PDB entry 4BQT | X-ray diffraction, 2.88 A resolution | chains D and E of the 5 polymer chains in the assembly

# Chain D (and E)
Molecule: Soluble acetylcholine receptor
Organism: Aplysia californica
Notes: chain E of this document is another copy of the same molecule, construct and numbering; everything in this record applies to it too
Reference sequence: Q8WSF8 (Q8WSF8_APLCA); residues 1-217 here correspond to UniProt positions 20-236 (UniProt number = residue number + 19)
Amino-acid sequence (217 residues; each row starts with the number of its first residue):
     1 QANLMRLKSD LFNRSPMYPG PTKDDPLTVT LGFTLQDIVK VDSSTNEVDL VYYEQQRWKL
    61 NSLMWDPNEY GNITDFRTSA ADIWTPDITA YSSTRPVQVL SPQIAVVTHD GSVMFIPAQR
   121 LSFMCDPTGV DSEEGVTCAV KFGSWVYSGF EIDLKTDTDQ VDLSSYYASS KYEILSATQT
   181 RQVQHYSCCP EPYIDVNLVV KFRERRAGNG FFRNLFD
Not modelled in the structure: 207-217
Construct notes: conflict Val41 (Ala60 in Q8WSF8), Val136 (Ala155 in Q8WSF8)
Disulfides: Cys125-Cys138, Cys188-Cys189
Small-molecule neighbours:
  - cytisine (C5E; (1R,5S)-1,2,3,4,5,6-hexahydro-8H-1,5-methanopyrido[1,2-a][1,5]diazocin-8-one), molecule 1: Tyr53, Val106, Ile116
  - cytisine (C5E), molecule 2: Tyr91, Trp145, Val146, Tyr186, Cys188, Cys189, Tyr193
From the paper describing this entry:
  - binding site for cytisine: Tyr53, Tyr91, Ile104, Met114, Ile116, Trp145, Val146, Tyr186, Cys188, Cys189, Tyr193
  - mutagenesis - Y53W (40-fold), Y53W/G149K (57-fold), G149K (1.7-fold): increased binding to cytisine
  - mutagenesis - Y53W/I116L (7-fold), Y53W/D75K (2-fold), Y53W/D75T, Y53W/D75T/I116L, Y53W/M114Q/I116L: decreased binding to cytisine

# How chain D and chain E interact
Residue-residue contacts (56; chain D residue first):
  Pro16(D) with Met5(E)
  Met17(D) with Met5(E)
  Tyr18(D) with Met5(E), hydrophobic
  Pro19(D) with Leu4(E), hydrophobic; Met5(E)
  Thr22(D) with Leu4(E)
  Lys23(D) with Asn72(E)
  Asp25(D) with Gln1(E)
  Ser43(D) with Lys171(E), hydrogen bond (backbone-side chain)
  Ser44(D) with Lys171(E)
  Thr45(D) with Val39(E); Lys40(E)
  Asn46(D) with Ser169(E), hydrogen bond (side chain-backbone); Ser170(E); Lys171(E); Arg205(E)
  Glu47(D) with Val39(E); Arg120(E), salt bridge
  Asp87(D) with Pro102(E); Ile104(E)
  Thr89(D) with Leu100(E); Pro102(E)
  Tyr91(D) with Gln36(E), hydrogen bond (backbone-side chain)
  Ser93(D) with Val51(E); Leu100(E)
  Thr94(D) with Arg120(E), hydrogen bond (backbone-side chain)
  Arg95(D) with Gln98(E), hydrogen bond; Leu100(E); Arg120(E)
  Pro96(D) with Gln98(E); Val99(E); Leu100(E)
  Met124(D) with Gln36(E); Asp37(E); Val51(E), hydrophobic; Tyr167(E)
  Cys125(D) with Tyr167(E), hydrogen bond (backbone-side chain)
  Asp126(D) with Tyr167(E), hydrogen bond (backbone-side chain); Ser169(E); Arg205(E), salt bridge
  Trp145(D) with Tyr53(E), hydrophobic; Ser101(E); Pro102(E), hydrophobic; Ile116(E), hydrogen bond (side chain-backbone); Ala118(E), hydrophobic
  Val146(D) with Arg77(E), hydrogen bond (backbone-side chain); Ile104(E)
  Tyr147(D) with Arg77(E)
  Ser148(D) with Arg77(E)
  Glu151(D) with Arg77(E), salt bridge
  Tyr186(D) with Tyr53(E)
  Ser187(D) with Asp162(E), hydrogen bond
  Cys188(D) with Gln55(E); Met114(E), hydrophobic
  Cys189(D) with Met114(E), hydrophobic
  Tyr193(D) with Arg77(E), hydrogen bond
Interface residues without a listed pair, chain D (33 interface residues in all): Thr128
Interface residues without a listed pair, chain E (29 interface residues in all): Lys8

# Overview
The interface between chain D and chain E involves 33 residues on one side and 29 on the other; the contacts
include 11 hydrogen bonds and 3 salt bridges. Polar pairs include Glu47(D)-Arg120(E), Asp126(D)-Arg205(E) and
Glu151(D)-Arg77(E). From the paper: a binding site for cytisine at Tyr53(D), Tyr91(D) and Ile104(D) among
others; Y53W/I116L, Y53W/D75K and Y53W/D75T of chain D, among others, reduce binding to cytisine; 8
substitutions were tested in all.
Chain D and chain E are both Soluble acetylcholine receptor (Aplysia californica); the structure, Aplysia
californica AChBP in complex with Cytisine, was determined by X-ray diffraction together with 4AFT from the
same study.
